PDB entry 7X76 | electron microscopy, 3.67 A resolution | chains M and O of the 13 polymer chains in the assembly

== Chain M ==
Molecule: Putative metal uptake regulation protein
Source organism: Streptomyces coelicolor A3(2)
UniProt: Q9L2H5 (Q9L2H5_STRCO); residue numbers follow UniProt; this construct covers 1-139
Sequence (159 residues; row label = number of the first residue in the row; numbers below 1 keep their minus sign (Met-19 is residue -19)):
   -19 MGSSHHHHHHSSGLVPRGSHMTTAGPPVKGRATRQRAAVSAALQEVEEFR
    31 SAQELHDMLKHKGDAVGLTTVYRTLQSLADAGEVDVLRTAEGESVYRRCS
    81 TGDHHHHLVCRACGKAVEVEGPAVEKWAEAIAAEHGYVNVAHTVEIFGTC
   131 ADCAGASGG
Disordered / not traced: -19 to 5, 137-139
Construct notes: initiating methionine (-19); expression tag (-18 to 0)
Ion coordination: Zn2+ site 1: Cys79, His85, His87; Zn2+ site 2: His84, His86, Glu105, His122; Zn2+ site 3: Cys90, Cys93, Cys130, Cys133
What the authors report for this chain:
  - mutagenesis - R11A, D37A/H41A, R53A: decreased binding to the 84-nt DNA strand (chain O)

== Chain O ==
Molecule: 84-nt DNA strand
Sequence (84 nucleotides; numbered 1 to 84; the number before each row is that of its first residue):
     1 CAAGGCACATGACAACGGTGTTCAGTGCCGCGTTGCCCGATACCCCCTAC
    51 CCGTAGTTGACTGGCATCCGGGCGCCGGGTCGCC

== How chain M and chain O interact ==
Pairs across the interface - 8 pairs, chain M then chain O:
  Arg14(M) with DC28(O), hydrogen bond to the phosphate; DC29(O), salt bridge to the phosphate
  Gln33(M) with DG18(O), hydrogen bond to the phosphate; DT19(O), hydrogen bond to the phosphate
  Thr49(M) with DT21(O), base contact
  Tyr52(M) with DT19(O), hydrogen bond to the phosphate; DG20(O), phosphate contact
  Glu73(M) with DT19(O), phosphate contact
Interface residues without a listed pair, chain M (8 interface residues in all): Arg11, Arg53, Gln56
Interface residues without a listed pair, chain O (8 interface residues in all): DT22, DG30

== In short ==
Chain M and chain O each contribute 8 residues to their interface; the contacts include 4 hydrogen bonds and 1
salt bridge. Polar pairs include Arg14(M)-DC28(O), Gln33(M)-DG18(O) and Gln33(M)-DT19(O). The paper reports
that R11A, D37A/H41A and R53A of chain M reduce binding to the 84-nt DNA strand (chain O).
Here chain M is Putative metal uptake regulation protein (Streptomyces coelicolor A3(2)) and chain O is an
84-nt DNA strand. Entry 7X76 (Cryo-EM structure of Streptomyces coelicolor RNAP-promoter open complex with two
Zur dimers) was determined by electron microscopy together with 7VO0, 7VO9, 7VPD, 7VPZ, 7X74 and 7X75 from the
same study.
